6AHU - chains A and E of the 13 polymer chains in the assembly; structure by electron microscopy, 3.66 A resolution.

# Chain A
Molecule: H1 RNA
Organism: Homo sapiens
Sequence (341 nucleotides; numbered 1 to 341; the number before each row is that of its first residue):
     1 AUAGGGCGGA GGGAAGCUCA UCAGUGGGGC CACGAGCUGA GUGCGUCCUG UCACUCCACU
    61 CCCAUGUCCC UUGGGAAGGU CUGAGACUAG GGCCAGAGGC GGCCCUAACA GGGCUCUCCC
   121 UGAGCUUCGG GGAGGUGAGU UCCCAGAGAA CGGGGCUCCG CGCGAGGUCA GACUGGGCAG
   181 GAGAUGCCGU GGACCCCGCC CUUCGGGGAG GGGCCCGGCG GAUGCCUCCU UUGCCGGAGC
   241 UUGGAACAGA CUCACGGCCA GCGAAGUGAG UUCAAUGGCU GAGGUGAGGU ACCCCGCAGG
   301 GGACCUCAUA ACCCAAUUCA GACUACUCUC CUCCGCCCAU U

# Chain E
Protein: Ribonuclease P/MRP protein subunit POP5
Organism: Homo sapiens
Notes: EC 3.1.26.5
UniProt: Q969H6 (POP5_HUMAN); residues 1-163 here = UniProt positions 1-163
Chain sequence (163 residues; each row starts with the number of its first residue):
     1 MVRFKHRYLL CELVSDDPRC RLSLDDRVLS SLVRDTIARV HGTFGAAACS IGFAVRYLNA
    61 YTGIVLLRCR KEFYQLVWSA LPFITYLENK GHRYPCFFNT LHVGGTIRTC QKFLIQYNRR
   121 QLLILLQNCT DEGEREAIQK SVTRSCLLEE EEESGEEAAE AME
Disordered / not traced: 1, 149-163
Curated features (UniProtKB/Swiss-Prot):
  - modified residue: Ser154 (Phosphoserine)

# Interface between chain A and chain E
Residue-residue contacts (24):
  U25(A) - Leu101(E)  phosphate contact
  U25(A) - His102(E)  phosphate contact
  G26(A) - Thr109(E)  phosphate contact
  G27(A) - Thr109(E)  phosphate contact
  G73(A) - Arg3(E)  base contact
  G73(A) - Lys5(E)  base contact
  U271(A) - Thr106(E)  phosphate contact
  U272(A) - Thr106(E)  hydrogen bond to the phosphate
  U272(A) - Arg108(E)  salt bridge to the phosphate
  C273(A) - Tyr8(E)  hydrogen bond to the sugar
  C273(A) - Arg56(E)  hydrogen bond to the base
  C273(A) - Ile107(E)  sugar contact
  C273(A) - Arg108(E)  salt bridge to the phosphate
  A274(A) - Arg3(E)  base contact
  A274(A) - His6(E)  phosphate contact
  A274(A) - Tyr8(E)  phosphate contact
  A275(A) - Arg3(E)  salt bridge to the phosphate
  A275(A) - Lys5(E)  phosphate contact
  A275(A) - Gly104(E)  sugar contact
  U276(A) - Lys5(E)  phosphate contact
  U276(A) - Arg7(E)  salt bridge to the phosphate
  U276(A) - Lys71(E)  salt bridge to the phosphate
  A315(A) - Arg3(E)  salt bridge to the phosphate
  A316(A) - Arg3(E)  base contact
Also at the interface, not in a pair above, chain A (13 interface residues in all): G277
Also at the interface, not in a pair above, chain E (15 interface residues in all): Lys112

# Overview
Chain A and chain E form an interface of 13 and 15 residues respectively, with 3 hydrogen bonds and 6 salt
bridges. Among the polar pairs are C273(A)-Arg56(E), C273(A)-Tyr8(E) and U272(A)-Thr106(E).
Here chain A is H1 RNA and chain E is Ribonuclease P/MRP protein subunit POP5, both from Homo sapiens. Entry
6AHU (Cryo-EM structure of human Ribonuclease P with mature tRNA) was determined by electron microscopy,
deposited together with 6AHR and 6AHV.
